1JFF - chains A and B; structure by electron crystallography, 3.50 A resolution.

[Chain A]
Protein: tubulin alpha chain
From: Bos taurus
Sequence (451 residues; each row starts with the number of its first residue):
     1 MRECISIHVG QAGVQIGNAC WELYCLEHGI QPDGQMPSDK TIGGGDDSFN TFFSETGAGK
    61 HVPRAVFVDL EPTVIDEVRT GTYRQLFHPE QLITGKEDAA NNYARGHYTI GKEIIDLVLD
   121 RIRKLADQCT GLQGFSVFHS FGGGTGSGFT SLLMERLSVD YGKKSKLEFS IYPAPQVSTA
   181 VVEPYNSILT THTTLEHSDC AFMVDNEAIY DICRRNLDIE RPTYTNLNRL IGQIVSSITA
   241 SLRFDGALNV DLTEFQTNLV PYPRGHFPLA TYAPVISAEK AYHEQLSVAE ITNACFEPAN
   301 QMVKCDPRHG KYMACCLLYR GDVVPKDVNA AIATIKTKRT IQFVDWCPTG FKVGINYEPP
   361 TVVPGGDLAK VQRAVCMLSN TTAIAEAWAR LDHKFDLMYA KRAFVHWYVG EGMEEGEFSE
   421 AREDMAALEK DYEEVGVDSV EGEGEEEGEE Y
Unresolved in the structure: 1, 35-60, 440-451
Ligand contacts:
  - GTP (guanosine-5'-triphosphate): G10, Q11, A12, Q15, I16, A99, A100, N101, S140, G142, G143, G144, T145, G146, I171, T179, E183, N206, Y224, L227, N228
  - Zn2+ (ZN): Y282, H283, E284, Q285

[Chain B]
Protein: tubulin beta chain
From: Bos taurus
Sequence (445 residues; numbered 1 to 455; 10 numbers in that range are skipped by the numbering (no residue carries them; nothing is unmodelled there); the number before each row is that of its first residue):
     1 MREIVHIQAG QCGNQIGAKF WEVISDEHGI DPTGSYHGDS DLQL
    47 ERINVYYNEA AGNKYVPRAI LVDLEPGTMD SVRSGPFGQI FRPDNFVFGQ SGAGNNWAKG
   107 HYTEGAELVD SVLDVVRKES ESCDCLQGFQ LTHSLGGGTG SGMGTLLISK IREEYPDRIM
   167 NTFSVVPSPK VSDTVVEPYN ATLSVHQLVE NTDETYCIDN EALYDICFRT LKLTTPTYGD
   227 LNHLVSATMS GVTTCLRFPG QLNADLRKLA VNMVPFPRLH FFMPGFAPLT SRGSQQYRAL
   287 TVPELTQQMF DAKNMMAACD PRHGRYLTVA AVFRGRMSMK EVDEQMLNVQ NKNSSYFVEW
   347 IPNNVKTAVC DIPP
   369 RGLKMSATFI GNSTAIQELF KRISEQFTAM FRRKAFLHWY TGEGMDEMEF TEAESNMNDL
   429 VSEYQQYQDA TADEQGEFEE EGEEDEA
Unresolved in the structure: 1, 438-455
Ligand contacts:
  - GDP (guanosine-5'-diphosphate): G10, Q11, C12, Q15, I16, A99, N101, S140, G142, G143, G144, T145, G146, V171, D179, T180, E183, N206, Y224, L227, N228
  - GTP (guanosine-5'-triphosphate): Q247, L248, K254
  - taxol (TA1): E22, V23, D26, E27, L217, D226, H229, L230, A233, S236, G237, F272, P274, L275, T276, S277, R278, P360, R369, G370, L371

[Interface between chain A and chain B]
Contacting residue pairs (69; chain A residue first):
  Q11(A) with G246(B); Q247(B); L248(B); N249(B)
  Q15(A) with Q247(B), hydrogen bond (side chain-backbone)
  L70(A) with R2(B)
  E71(A) with R2(B), salt bridge; N249(B)
  T73(A) with R48(B), hydrogen bond
  V74(A) with N249(B)
  K96(A) with D130(B)
  E97(A) with R2(B), hydrogen bond (backbone-side chain)
  D98(A) with R2(B); Q133(B); R253(B), salt bridge
  A99(A) with R2(B)
  N101(A) with K254(B), hydrogen bond; N258(B), hydrogen bond; K352(B)
  N102(A) with V257(B)
  Q176(A) with L333(B)
  V177(A) with D329(B)
  S178(A) with D329(B); N349(B), hydrogen bond
  T179(A) with L248(B); D329(B), hydrogen bond; N349(B); V351(B); K352(B); T353(B)
  A180(A) with N258(B); K352(B)
  V181(A) with N258(B), hydrogen bond (backbone-side chain); T314(B); I347(B), hydrophobic; N349(B); N350(B); K352(B)
  V182(A) with N258(B)
  Y210(A) with M325(B), hydrogen bond (side chain-backbone); K326(B)
  R214(A) with K326(B)
  E220(A) with S324(B), hydrogen bond (backbone-side chain); K326(B); E327(B)
  R221(A) with S324(B)
  P222(A) with S324(B); M325(B), hydrogen bond (backbone-backbone); K326(B)
  T223(A) with Q247(B)
  Y224(A) with Q247(B); M325(B), hydrophobic; D329(B)
  K394(A) with P348(B)
  L397(A) with W346(B)
  M398(A) with W346(B)
  K401(A) with F262(B); W346(B)
  A403(A) with P261(B); F262(B)
  F404(A) with N258(B); V260(B); P261(B)
  H406(A) with V260(B); P261(B); P263(B)
  W407(A) with A256(B); V257(B), hydrophobic; V260(B), hydrogen bond (side chain-backbone)
Other interface residues (no listed pair), chain A (38 interface residues in all): E77, T80, R105, R402
Other interface residues (no listed pair), chain B (39 interface residues in all): E47, F244, P245, A250, D251, M259, E330

[In short]
38 residues of chain A face 39 of chain B across their interface; the contacts include 12 hydrogen bonds and 2
salt bridges. Polar contacts include E71(A)-R2(B), D98(A)-R253(B) and Q15(A)-Q247(B). GTP is bound between
chain A and chain B. Bound to chain A: Zn2+.
Chain A is tubulin alpha chain and chain B is tubulin beta chain, both from Bos taurus; the structure, Refined
structure of alpha-beta tubulin from zinc-induced sheets stabilized with taxol, was determined by electron
crystallography.
